3UW6 - chains B and C; structure by X-ray diffraction, 2.30 A resolution.

Chain B (and C):
Protein: Alanine racemase
Organism: Geobacillus stearothermophilus
Notes: EC 5.1.1.1; chain C of this document is another copy of the same molecule, construct and numbering; everything in this record applies to it too
Sequence (390 residues; row label = number of the first residue in the row):
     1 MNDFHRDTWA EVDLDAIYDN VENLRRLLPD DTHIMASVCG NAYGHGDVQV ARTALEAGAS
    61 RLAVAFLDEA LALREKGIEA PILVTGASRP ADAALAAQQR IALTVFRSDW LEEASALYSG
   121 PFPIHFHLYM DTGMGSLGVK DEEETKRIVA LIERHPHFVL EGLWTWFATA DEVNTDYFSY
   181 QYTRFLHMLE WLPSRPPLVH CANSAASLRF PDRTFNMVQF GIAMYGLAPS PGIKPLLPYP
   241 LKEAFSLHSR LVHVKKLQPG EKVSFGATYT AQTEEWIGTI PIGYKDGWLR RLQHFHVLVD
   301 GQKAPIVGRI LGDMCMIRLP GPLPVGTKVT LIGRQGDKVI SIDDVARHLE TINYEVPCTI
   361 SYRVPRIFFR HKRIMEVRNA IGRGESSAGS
Disordered / not traced: 1, 170-175, 232-237, 385-390 (chain C: 1, 170-176, 231-236, 385-390)
Modified residues: Mse1 (selenomethionine); Mse35, Mse130, Mse134, Mse188, Mse217, Mse224, Mse314, Mse316, Mse375 (selenomethionine; parent Met)
What the authors report for this chain:
  - catalytic residues: Cys39, Lys285
  - mutagenesis - Y129F, W164Y, G312M: increased catalytic activity

Chain B / chain C interface:
Contacting residue pairs - 116 pairs, chain B then chain C:
  Asp3(B) with Asp68(C)
  Phe4(B) with Asp68(C); Arg89(C), hydrogen bond (backbone-side chain)
  His5(B) with Leu67(C); Asp68(C), salt bridge; Leu71(C); Arg89(C); Asp92(C); Leu95(C)
  Arg6(B) with Phe66(C); Asp68(C); Arg89(C)
  Asp7(B) with Arg89(C), salt bridge
  Cys39(B) with Lys285(C)
  Gly40(B) with Lys285(C); Tyr362(C), hydrogen bond (backbone-side chain); Arg363(C)
  Asn41(B) with Tyr362(C)
  Tyr43(B) with Lys285(C)
  Ala65(B) with Asp313(C)
  Phe66(B) with Arg6(C); Arg363(C)
  Leu67(B) with His5(C)
  Asp68(B) with Asp3(C); Phe4(C); His5(C), salt bridge; Arg6(C); Asn379(C), hydrogen bond; Ile381(C)
  Glu69(B) with Arg363(C), salt bridge
  Leu71(B) with His5(C); Arg383(C)
  Glu75(B) with Gly382(C); Arg383(C); Gly384(C), hydrogen bond (side chain-backbone)
  Ala87(B) with Val252(C), hydrophobic
  Arg89(B) with Phe4(C), hydrogen bond (side chain-backbone); His5(C); Asp7(C), salt bridge
  Asp92(B) with His5(C), salt bridge
  Leu95(B) with His5(C); Arg383(C)
  Phe106(B) with His253(C)
  Arg107(B) with His253(C); Val325(C)
  Asp131(B) with Lys255(C)
  Mse134(B) with Lys262(C); Val263(C); Ser264(C), hydrogen bond (backbone-backbone)
  Gly135(B) with Lys255(C); Val263(C)
  Ser136(B) with His253(C); Lys255(C); Val263(C); Thr279(C); Mse316(C)
  Leu137(B) with His253(C)
  Gly138(B) with His253(C)
  Lys140(B) with Lys255(C)
  Ala168(B) with Ser264(C)
  Tyr177(B) with Lys262(C), hydrogen bond; Ser264(C)
  Val252(B) with Ala87(C), hydrophobic
  His253(B) with Arg107(C); Ser136(C); Leu137(C); Gly138(C)
  Lys255(B) with Asp131(C), salt bridge; Gly133(C), hydrogen bond (side chain-backbone); Gly135(C), hydrogen bond (side chain-backbone); Ser136(C)
  Lys262(B) with Gly133(C); Mse134(C)
  Val263(B) with Mse134(C); Gly135(C)
  Ser264(B) with Mse134(C), hydrogen bond (backbone-backbone); Ala168(C); Thr169(C)
  Thr279(B) with Ser136(C), hydrogen bond
  Tyr284(B) with Tyr354(C); Glu355(C)
  Lys285(B) with Cys39(C), hydrogen bond; Tyr43(C); Cys358(C)
  Leu289(B) with Leu289(C), hydrophobic; Glu355(C)
  Arg290(B) with Thr351(C), hydrogen bond; Ile352(C); Glu355(C), hydrogen bond (backbone-side chain)
  Arg291(B) with Arg291(C); Leu349(C), hydrogen bond (side chain-backbone); Glu350(C), salt bridge
  Asp313(B) with Ala65(C)
  Mse316(B) with Ser136(C)
  Val325(B) with Arg107(C)
  Leu349(B) with Arg291(C)
  Glu350(B) with Arg291(C), salt bridge
  Thr351(B) with Arg290(C), hydrogen bond
  Ile352(B) with Tyr284(C); Arg290(C)
  Tyr354(B) with Tyr284(C)
  Glu355(B) with Tyr284(C); Leu289(C); Arg290(C), hydrogen bond (side chain-backbone)
  Cys358(B) with Lys285(C)
  Tyr362(B) with Gly40(C), hydrogen bond (side chain-backbone); Asn41(C), hydrogen bond (side chain-backbone)
  Arg363(B) with Gly40(C); Phe66(C); Glu69(C), salt bridge
  Asn379(B) with Asp68(C), hydrogen bond
  Ile381(B) with Asp68(C); Ala72(C)
  Arg383(B) with Glu75(C); Leu95(C)
  Gly384(B) with Glu75(C), hydrogen bond (backbone-side chain)
Interface residues without a listed pair, chain B (64 interface residues in all): Ala72, Gln99, Gly133, Thr359, Gly382
Interface residues without a listed pair, chain C (63 interface residues in all): Phe106, Thr268, Thr359

Summary:
The interface between chain B and chain C involves 64 residues on one side and 63 on the other; the contacts
include 21 hydrogen bonds and 10 salt bridges. Polar contacts include His5(B)-Asp68(C), Asp7(B)-Arg89(C) and
Glu69(B)-Arg363(C). From the paper: catalytic residues Cys39(B) and Lys285(B); Y129F, W164Y and G312M of chain
B increase catalytic activity.
Chain B and chain C are both Alanine racemase (Geobacillus stearothermophilus); the structure, Crystal
Structure of Engineered Protein, Northeast Structural Genomics Consortium Target OR120, was determined by
X-ray diffraction together with 3U26 from the same study.
